Entry 3QI6 (X-ray diffraction, 1.91 A resolution); this record covers chains B and D of the 4 polymer chains in the assembly.

# Chain B (and D)
Molecule: Cystathionine gamma-synthase MetB (Cgs)
Source organism: Mycobacterium ulcerans
Notes: EC 2.5.1.48; chain D of this document is another copy of the same molecule, construct and numbering; everything in this record applies to it too
Reference sequence: A0PKT3 (A0PKT3_MYCUA); numbering as in UniProt (aligned over 1-388)
Amino-acid sequence (392 residues; each row starts with the number of its first residue; numbers below 1 keep their minus sign (Gly-3 is residue -3)):
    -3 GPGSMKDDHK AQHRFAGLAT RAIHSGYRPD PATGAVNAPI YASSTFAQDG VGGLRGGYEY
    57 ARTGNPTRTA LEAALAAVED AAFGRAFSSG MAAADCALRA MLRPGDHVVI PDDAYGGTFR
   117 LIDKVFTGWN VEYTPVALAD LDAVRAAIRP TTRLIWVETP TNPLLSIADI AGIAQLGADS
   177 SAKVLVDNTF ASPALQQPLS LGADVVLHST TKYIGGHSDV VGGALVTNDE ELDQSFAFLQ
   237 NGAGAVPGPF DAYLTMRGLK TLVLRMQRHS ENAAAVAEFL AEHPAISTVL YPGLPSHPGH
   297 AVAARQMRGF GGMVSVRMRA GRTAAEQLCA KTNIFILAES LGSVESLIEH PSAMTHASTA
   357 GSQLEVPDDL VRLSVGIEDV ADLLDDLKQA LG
Disordered / not traced: -3 to 9, 352-356 (chain D: -3 to 10, 353-356, 388)
Modified residues: Lys208 ((2S)-2-amino-6-[[3-hydroxy-2-methyl-5-(phosphonooxymethyl)pyridin-4-yl]methylideneamino]hexanoic acid; LLP)
Construct notes: expression tag (-3 to 0)
What the authors report for this chain:
  - binding site for sulfate ion: Tyr56, Arg58, Asn158, Lys208

# Interface between chain B and chain D
Contacting residue pairs - 75 pairs, chain B then chain D:
  Arg10(B) - Ile330(D)
  Ala12(B) - Asp378(D)
  Gly13(B) - Asp375(D)
  Gly13(B) - Asp378(D)  hydrogen bond (backbone-side chain)
  Leu14(B) - Asp375(D)  hydrogen bond (backbone-side chain)
  Ala15(B) - Ile373(D)
  Ala15(B) - Asp375(D)  hydrogen bond (backbone-side chain)
  Thr16(B) - Ile330(D)
  Thr16(B) - Glu374(D)
  Thr16(B) - Asp375(D)  hydrogen bond (backbone-side chain)
  Thr16(B) - Asp378(D)  hydrogen bond
  Ile19(B) - Val340(D)
  Ile19(B) - Glu341(D)
  Ile19(B) - Ile373(D)  hydrophobic
  His20(B) - Ile330(D)
  His20(B) - Glu341(D)
  His20(B) - Glu374(D)  salt bridge
  Val32(B) - Ser214(D)
  Asn33(B) - His213(D)  hydrogen bond (side chain-backbone)
  Asn33(B) - Ser214(D)  hydrogen bond (side chain-backbone)
  Asn33(B) - Asp215(D)
  Gly211(B) - Arg253(D)  hydrogen bond (backbone-side chain)
  His213(B) - Asn33(D)  hydrogen bond (backbone-side chain)
  His213(B) - Arg253(D)
  His213(B) - Thr257(D)
  Ser214(B) - Asn33(D)  hydrogen bond (backbone-side chain)
  Asp215(B) - Asn33(D)
  Asp215(B) - Tyr249(D)  hydrogen bond
  Asp215(B) - Arg253(D)  salt bridge
  Tyr249(B) - Asp215(D)  hydrogen bond
  Leu250(B) - Leu250(D)  hydrophobic
  Leu250(B) - Arg253(D)  hydrogen bond (backbone-side chain)
  Arg253(B) - Gly211(D)  hydrogen bond (side chain-backbone)
  Arg253(B) - His213(D)
  Arg253(B) - Asp215(D)  salt bridge
  Arg253(B) - Leu250(D)  hydrogen bond (side chain-backbone)
  Arg253(B) - Arg253(D)
  Arg253(B) - Gly254(D)
  Gly254(B) - Arg253(D)
  Lys256(B) - Val340(D)
  Lys256(B) - Glu341(D)  salt bridge
  Lys256(B) - Ile373(D)
  Thr257(B) - His213(D)
  Thr257(B) - Val340(D)
  Thr257(B) - Ile373(D)
  Leu260(B) - Leu260(D)
  Leu260(B) - Arg261(D)
  Leu260(B) - Arg264(D)
  Leu260(B) - Ile373(D)  hydrophobic
  Arg261(B) - Leu260(D)
  Gln263(B) - Arg264(D)  hydrogen bond
  Arg264(B) - Leu260(D)
  Arg264(B) - Gln263(D)  hydrogen bond
  Ile330(B) - Phe11(D)
  Ile330(B) - Thr16(D)
  Ile330(B) - His20(D)
  Val340(B) - Ile19(D)
  Val340(B) - Lys256(D)
  Val340(B) - Thr257(D)
  Glu341(B) - Ile19(D)
  Glu341(B) - His20(D)
  Glu341(B) - Lys256(D)  salt bridge
  Ile373(B) - Ala15(D)
  Ile373(B) - Ile19(D)  hydrophobic
  Ile373(B) - Lys256(D)
  Ile373(B) - Leu260(D)  hydrophobic
  Glu374(B) - Thr16(D)
  Glu374(B) - His20(D)  salt bridge
  Asp375(B) - Gly13(D)
  Asp375(B) - Leu14(D)  hydrogen bond (side chain-backbone)
  Asp375(B) - Ala15(D)  hydrogen bond (side chain-backbone)
  Asp375(B) - Thr16(D)  hydrogen bond (side chain-backbone)
  Asp378(B) - Ala12(D)
  Asp378(B) - Gly13(D)  hydrogen bond (side chain-backbone)
  Asp378(B) - Thr16(D)  hydrogen bond
Also at the interface, not in a pair above, chain B (33 interface residues in all): Val216, Ile332
Also at the interface, not in a pair above, chain D (34 interface residues in all): Val32, Val216, Asn329, Ile332

# Overview
33 residues of chain B face 34 of chain D across their interface, with 22 hydrogen bonds and 6 salt bridges.
Among the polar pairs are His20(B)-Glu374(D), Asp215(B)-Arg253(D) and Lys256(B)-Glu341(D). The paper reports a
binding site for sulfate ion at Tyr56(B), Arg58(B) and Asn158(B) among others.
Chain B and chain D are both Cystathionine gamma-synthase MetB (Cgs) (Mycobacterium ulcerans); the structure,
Crystal Structure of Cystathionine gamma-synthase MetB (Cgs) from Mycobacterium ulcerans Agy99, was determined
by X-ray diffraction (same publication as 3QHX).
